3C7U - chains A and B; structure by X-ray diffraction, 2.20 A resolution.

Chain A:
Name: Beta-lactamase
From: Escherichia coli
Notes: EC 3.5.2.6; engineered mutation(s): W150A
UniProtKB: Q79DR3 (Q79DR3_ECOLX); residues 26-288 here correspond to UniProt positions 24-286 (UniProt number = residue number - 2)
Chain sequence (263 residues; row label = number of the first residue in the row):
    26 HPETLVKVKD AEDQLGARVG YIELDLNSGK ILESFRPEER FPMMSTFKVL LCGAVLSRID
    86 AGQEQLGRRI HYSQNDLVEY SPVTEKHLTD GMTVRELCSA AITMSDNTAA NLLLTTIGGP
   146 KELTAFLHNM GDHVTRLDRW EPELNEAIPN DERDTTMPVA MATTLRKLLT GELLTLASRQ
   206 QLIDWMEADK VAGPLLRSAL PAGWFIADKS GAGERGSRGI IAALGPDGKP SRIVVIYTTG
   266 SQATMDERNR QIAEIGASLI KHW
Cystine bridges: Cys77-Cys123
From the paper describing this entry:
  - conformationally variable residues (side-chain flip): Gln99
  - mutagenesis - S70A (500-fold): decreased catalytic activity on cephalosporin C

Chain B:
Name: Beta-lactamase inhibitory protein
From: Streptomyces clavuligerus
UniProtKB: P35804 (BLIP_STRCL); residues 1-165 here correspond to UniProt positions 37-201 (UniProt number = residue number + 36)
Chain sequence (165 residues; numbered 1 to 165; the number before each row is that of its first residue):
     1 AGVMTGAKFT QIQFGMTRQQ VLDIAGAENC ETGGSFGDSI HCRGHAAGDY YAYATFGFTS
    61 AAADAKVDSK SQEKLLAPSA PTLTLAKFNQ VTVGMTRAQV LATVGQGSCT TWSEYYPAYP
   121 STAGVTLSLS CFDVDGYSST GFYRGSAHLA FTDGVLQGKR QWDLV
Differences from the reference sequence: engineered mutation Ala150 (Trp186 in P35804)
Cystine bridges: Cys30-Cys42, Cys109-Cys131
From the paper describing this entry:
  - mutagenesis - W150A (1-2-fold): unchanged binding to Beta-lactamase (chain A)
  - conformationally variable residues (loop rearrangement): Asp49

Chain A / chain B interface:
Residue-residue contacts - 50 pairs, chain A then chain B:
  Ser70(A) - Asp49(B)  hydrogen bond
  Gln99(A) - Ser128(B)
  Gln99(A) - His148(B)  hydrogen bond
  Asn100(A) - Arg160(B)  hydrogen bond (backbone-side chain)
  Leu102(A) - Trp112(B)  hydrophobic
  Leu102(A) - Trp162(B)
  Val103(A) - Trp112(B)
  Val103(A) - Trp162(B)  hydrophobic
  Glu104(A) - Glu73(B)
  Glu104(A) - Lys74(B)  salt bridge
  Glu104(A) - Gly141(B)
  Glu104(A) - Phe142(B)
  Glu104(A) - Tyr143(B)  hydrogen bond (side chain-backbone)
  Tyr105(A) - Ala47(B)  hydrogen bond (side chain-backbone)
  Tyr105(A) - Gly48(B)  hydrogen bond (side chain-backbone)
  Tyr105(A) - Asp49(B)
  Tyr105(A) - Tyr50(B)  hydrophobic
  Tyr105(A) - Glu73(B)  hydrogen bond (backbone-side chain)
  Tyr105(A) - Lys74(B)  hydrogen bond
  Tyr105(A) - Gly141(B)  hydrogen bond (side chain-backbone)
  Ser106(A) - Tyr53(B)
  Ser106(A) - Glu73(B)  hydrogen bond (backbone-side chain)
  Pro107(A) - Phe36(B)
  Pro107(A) - His41(B)
  Pro107(A) - Tyr53(B)
  Val108(A) - Ser35(B)
  Glu110(A) - Ser71(B)  hydrogen bond
  Glu110(A) - Trp112(B)
  Glu110(A) - Ser113(B)  hydrogen bond
  Lys111(A) - Phe36(B)
  Lys111(A) - Ser39(B)  hydrogen bond
  His112(A) - Ser35(B)
  Met129(A) - Phe36(B)  hydrophobic
  Met129(A) - Tyr50(B)
  Ser130(A) - Asp49(B)
  Asn132(A) - Asp49(B)  hydrogen bond
  Pro167(A) - Trp162(B)
  Glu168(A) - Trp162(B)
  Asn170(A) - Asp49(B)
  Asn170(A) - Phe142(B)
  Lys215(A) - Tyr51(B)
  Val216(A) - Tyr50(B)  hydrophobic
  Ala237(A) - Gly48(B)
  Ala237(A) - Asp49(B)
  Ala237(A) - Phe142(B)
  Gly238(A) - Phe142(B)
  Glu239(A) - Phe142(B)
  Glu239(A) - Tyr143(B)
  Glu239(A) - Arg144(B)  salt bridge
  Met270(A) - Gly48(B)
Interface residues without a listed pair, chain A (30 interface residues in all): Lys73, Asp101, Thr114, Glu166, Arg240
Interface residues without a listed pair, chain B (30 interface residues in all): Glu31, Gly37, Thr55, Tyr115, Thr140, Ala150, Lys159
The authors on this interface:
  - specific contacts: Glu104(A)-Tyr143(B), Tyr105(A)-Glu73(B), Tyr105(A)-Gly141(B), Ser106(A)-Glu73(B), Glu110(A)-Ser71(B), Asn132(A)-Asp49(B) (hydrogen bond), His148(B)-Gln99(A) (hydrogen bond), Arg160(B)-Asn100(A) (hydrogen bond)
  - hot spots on chain B (mutagenesis) - W150A (K of 2 x 106 m-1): decreased binding to Beta-lactamase (chain A)
  - hot spots on chain B (mutagenesis) - F36A, H41A, D49A, Y53A, K74A, W112A, F142A, H148A, R160A: decreased binding to Beta-lactamase (chain A) (citing earlier work)

In short:
The chain A/chain B interface involves 30 residues from each chain; the contacts include 14 hydrogen bonds and
2 salt bridges. Polar contacts include Glu104(A)-Lys74(B), Glu239(A)-Arg144(B) and Ser70(A)-Asp49(B). The
authors report contacts between Glu104(A) and Tyr143(B), Tyr105(A) and Glu73(B) and Tyr105(A) and Gly141(B)
among others; hydrogen bonds between Asn132(A) and Asp49(B), His148(B) and Gln99(A) and Arg160(B) and
Asn100(A). From the paper: W150A, F36A and H41A of chain B, among others, reduce binding to Beta-lactamase
(chain A); conformational variability at Gln99(A) and Asp49(B); 11 substitutions were tested in all.
Here chain A is Beta-lactamase (Escherichia coli) and chain B is Beta-lactamase inhibitory protein
(Streptomyces clavuligerus). Entry 3C7U (Structural Insight into the Kinetics and Cp of interactions between
TEM-1-Lactamase and BLIP) was determined by X-ray diffraction, deposited together with 3C7V.
